4X66 - chains A and E of the 23 polymer chains in the assembly; structure by X-ray diffraction, 3.45 A resolution.

== Chain A ==
Molecule: 16S rRNA
Organism: Thermus thermophilus HB8
Sequence (1522 nucleotides; each row starts with the number of its first residue; note: 42 numbers in that range are skipped by the numbering (no residue carries them; nothing is unmodelled there); a row labelled like 190A-190L holds insertion residues (190A, then the next letters in order); numbering starts at 0):
     0 UUUGUUGGAG AGUUUGAUCC UGGCUCAGGG UGAACGCUGG CGGCGUGCCU AAGACAUGCA
    60 AGUCGUGCGG G
    73 CCGCGGGGUU UU
    88 ACUCCG
    95 UGGUC
   101 AGCGGCGGAC GGGUGAGUAA CGCGUGGGU
  129A G
   130 ACCUACCCGG AAGAGGGGGA CAACCCGGGG AAACUCGGGC UAAUCCCCCA UGUGGACCCG
   190 C
190A-190L CCCUUGGGGUGU
   191 GUCCAAAGGG CUUU
   216 GCCCGCUUCC GGAUGGGCCC GCGUCCCAUC AGCUAGUUGG UGGGGUAAUG GCCCACCAAG
   276 GCGACGACGG GUAGCCGGUC UGAGAGGAUG GCCGGCCACA GGGGCACUGA GACACGGGCC
   336 CCACUCCUAC GGGAGGCAGC AGUUAGGAAU CUUCCGCAAU GGGCGCAAGC CUGACGGAGC
   396 GACGCCGCUU GGAGGAAGAA GCCCUUCGGG GUGUAAACUC CUGAA
   442 CCCGGGACGA AACCCCCGAC GA
   474 GGGGACUGAC GGUACCGGG
   494 GUAAUAGCGC CGGCCAACUC CGUGCCAGCA GCCGCGGUAA UACGGAGGGC GCGAGCGUUA
   554 CCCGGAUUCA CUGGGCGUAA AGGGCGUGUA GGCGGCCUGG GGCGUCCCAU GUGAAAGACC
   614 ACGGCUCAAC CGUGGGGGAG CGUGGGAUAC GCUCAGGCUA GACGGUGGGA GAGGGUGGUG
   674 GAAUUCCCGG AGUAGCGGUG AAAUGCGCAG AUACCGGGAG GAACGCCGAU GGCGAAGGCA
   734 GCCACCUGGU CCACCCGUGA CGCUGAGGCG CGAAAGCGUG GGGAGCAAAC CGGAUUAGAU
   794 ACCCGGGUAG UCCACGCCCU AAACGAUGCG CGCUAGGUCU CUGGGUCU
   848 CCUGGGGGCC GAAGCUAACG CGUUAAGCGC GCCGCCUGGG GAGUACGGCC GCAAGGCUGA
   908 AACUCAAAGG AAUUGACGGG GGCCCGCACA AGCGGUGGAG CAUGUGGUUU AAUUCGAAGX
   968 AACGCGAAGA ACCUUACCAG GCCUUGACAU GCUAGG
 1003A G
  1004 AACCCGGGUG AAAGCCUGGG GUGCCCC
1030A-1030D GCGA
  1031 GGGGAGCCCU AGCACAGGUG CUGCAUGGCC GUCGUCAGCU CGUGCCGUGA GGUGUUGGGU
  1091 UAAGUCCCGC AACGAGCGCA ACCCCCGCCG UUAGUUGCCA GCGGUUCGGC CGGGCACUCU
  1151 AACGGGACUG CCCGCGAAA
  1171 GCGGGAGGAA GGAGGGGACG ACGUCUGGUC AGCAUGGCCC UUACGGCCUG GGCGACACAC
  1231 GUGCUACAAU GCCCACUACA AAGCGAUGCC ACCCGGCAAC GGGGAGCUAA UCGCAAAAAG
  1291 GUGGGCCCAG UUCGGAUUGG GGUCUGCAAC CCGACCCCAU GAAGCCGGAA UCGCUAGUAA
  1351 UCGCGGAUCA G
 1361A C
  1362 CAUGCCGCGG UGAAUACGUU CCCGGGCCUU GUACACACXG CCXGUXACGC CAUGGGAGCG
  1422 GGCUCUACCC GAAGUCGCCG GG
  1446 AGCCUACGGG
  1459 CAGGCGCCGA GGGUAGGGCC CGUGACUGGG GCGAAGUCGU AACAAGGUAG CUGUACCGGA
  1519 AGGUGCGGCU GGAUCCACUC CUUUCU
Not modelled in the structure: 0-4, 1534-1538
Modified positions: PSU (pseudouridine-5'-monophosphate) at position 516, 7MG (7N-methyl-8-hydroguanosine-5'-monophosphate) at position 527, M2G (N2-dimethylguanosine-5'-monophosphate) at position 966, 5MC (5-methylcytidine-5'-monophosphate) at position 967, 2MG (2N-methylguanosine-5'-monophosphate) at position 1207, 5MC (5-methylcytidine-5'-monophosphate) at position 1400, 4OC (4n,o2'-methylcytidine-5'-monophosphate) at position 1402, 5MC (5-methylcytidine-5'-monophosphate) at position 1404, 5MC (5-methylcytidine-5'-monophosphate) at position 1407, UR3 (3-methyluridine-5'-monophoshate) at position 1498, MA6 (6N-dimethyladenosine-5'-monophoshate) at position 1518, MA6 (6N-dimethyladenosine-5'-monophoshate) at position 1519, PSU (pseudouridine-5'-monophosphate) at position 1540, PSU (pseudouridine-5'-monophosphate) at position 1541
Differences from the reference sequence: conflict C1534 (A132811 in 55771382), A1535 (C132812 in 55771382)
Bound ions: Mg2+ site 1: U5, G6 (shared with 1 residue of chain D); Mg2+ site 2: U12, G22; K+ site 1 near U14 (its only coordinating residue here); Mg2+ site 3 near G21 (its only coordinating residue here); Mg2+ site 4 near G28 (its only coordinating residue here); Mg2+ site 5 near U37 (its only coordinating residue here); Mg2+ site 6: G46, G394; Mg2+ site 7 near C48 (its only coordinating residue here); Mg2+ site 8 near A53 (its only coordinating residue here); Mg2+ site 9: G61, U62; Mg2+ site 10: G70, U98; Mg2+ site 11: U83, C1543; 97 more Mg2+ sites not listed; 14 more K+ sites not listed
Ligand contacts:
  - paromomycin (PAR), molecule 1: G31, C47, C48, A50, A51, G52, A53, G113, U114, G115, A353, C355, A356, U358, U359, A360, G361, U365, C366
  - paromomycin (PAR), molecule 2: G567, G568, C569, G570, G575, G821, C862, U863, G874, C875, C879
  - paromomycin (PAR), molecule 3: G610, A611, C613, A614, A622, C623, C624, G625, U626
  - paromomycin (PAR), molecule 4: G661, G662, A663, G664, A665, G666, G667, U740, G741, G742, U743
  - paromomycin (PAR), molecule 5: U669, G670, G671, U672, G673, G714, A715, A716, C717, C805, C806
  - paromomycin (PAR), molecule 6: 5MC_1404, G1405, U1406, 5MC_1407, A1408, C1409, G1489, C1490, G1491, A1492, A1493, G1494, U1495, C1496

== Chain E ==
Protein: 30S ribosomal protein S5
Organism: Thermus thermophilus (strain HB8 / ATCC 27634 / DSM 579)
Reference sequence: Q5SHQ5 (RS5_THET8); numbering as in UniProt (aligned over 5-155)
Sequence (151 residues; numbered 5 to 155; the number before each row is that of its first residue):
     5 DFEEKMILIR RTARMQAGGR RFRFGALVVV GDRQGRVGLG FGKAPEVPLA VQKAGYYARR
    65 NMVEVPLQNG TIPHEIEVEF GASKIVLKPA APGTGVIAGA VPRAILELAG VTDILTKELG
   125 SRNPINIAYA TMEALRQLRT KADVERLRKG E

== Chain A / chain E interface ==
Pairs across the interface (80):
  G6(A) / Ala-94(E)  base contact
  G6(A) / Ala-95(E)  hydrogen bond to the base
  G6(A) / Thr-98(E)  hydrogen bond to the base
  G6(A) / Leu-119(E)  base contact
  G7(A) / Lys-92(E)  hydrogen bond to the base
  G7(A) / Ile-101(E)  phosphate contact
  G7(A) / Thr-120(E)  hydrogen bond to the sugar
  G7(A) / Lys-121(E)  base contact
  A8(A) / Ile-101(E)  phosphate contact
  A8(A) / Ala-102(E)  hydrogen bond to the sugar
  A8(A) / Gly-103(E)  sugar contact
  A8(A) / Thr-120(E)  sugar contact
  G9(A) / Lys-121(E)  salt bridge to the phosphate
  G9(A) / Glu-122(E)  hydrogen bond to the phosphate
  G9(A) / Arg-126(E)  sugar contact
  A10(A) / Arg-126(E)  phosphate contact
  G15(A) / Ala-17(E)  hydrogen bond to the base
  G15(A) / Arg-18(E)  base contact
  G15(A) / Met-19(E)  base contact
  G15(A) / Arg-24(E)  hydrogen bond to the sugar
  A16(A) / Thr-16(E)  sugar contact
  A16(A) / Ala-17(E)  hydrogen bond to the sugar
  U17(A) / Arg-14(E)  phosphate contact
  C18(A) / Arg-14(E)  salt bridge to the phosphate
  C18(A) / Asn-127(E)  hydrogen bond to the phosphate
  C18(A) / Asn-130(E)  phosphate contact
  C19(A) / Ala-86(E)  phosphate contact
  C19(A) / Ser-87(E)  phosphate contact
  C19(A) / Ser-125(E)  hydrogen bond to the phosphate
  C19(A) / Asn-127(E)  phosphate contact
  C19(A) / Asn-130(E)  hydrogen bond to the phosphate
  U20(A) / Ala-86(E)  phosphate contact
  G558(A) / Lys-121(E)  phosphate contact
  A559(A) / Lys-121(E)  salt bridge to the phosphate
  A559(A) / Arg-126(E)  salt bridge to the phosphate
  U560(A) / Leu-123(E)  sugar contact
  A864(A) / Gly-85(E)  phosphate contact
  U921(A) / Arg-18(E)  sugar contact
  U921(A) / Met-19(E)  hydrogen bond to the sugar
  G922(A) / Met-19(E)  sugar contact
  G922(A) / Gln-20(E)  sugar contact
  G922(A) / Ala-21(E)  phosphate contact
  A923(A) / Ala-21(E)  phosphate contact
  C1069(A) / Gln-20(E)  phosphate contact
  C1069(A) / Arg-25(E)  hydrogen bond to the phosphate
  U1070(A) / Arg-18(E)  salt bridge to the phosphate
  U1070(A) / Arg-25(E)  salt bridge to the phosphate
  C1071(A) / Arg-18(E)  salt bridge to the phosphate
  C1071(A) / Arg-27(E)  salt bridge to the phosphate
  C1071(A) / Pro-49(E)  sugar contact
  G1072(A) / Pro-49(E)  phosphate contact
  G1072(A) / Lys-57(E)  salt bridge to the phosphate
  U1073(A) / Lys-57(E)  salt bridge to the phosphate
  G1074(A) / Tyr-60(E)  phosphate contact
  G1074(A) / Tyr-61(E)  hydrogen bond to the phosphate
  G1077(A) / Lys-47(E)  hydrogen bond to the base
  U1078(A) / Phe-84(E)  sugar contact
  U1078(A) / Ile-129(E)  sugar contact
  U1078(A) / Asn-130(E)  hydrogen bond to the sugar
  U1078(A) / Tyr-133(E)  sugar contact
  G1079(A) / Arg-14(E)  hydrogen bond to the phosphate
  G1079(A) / Phe-45(E)  phosphate contact
  A1080(A) / Arg-14(E)  salt bridge to the phosphate
  A1080(A) / Thr-16(E)  hydrogen bond to the phosphate
  A1080(A) / Ala-17(E)  sugar contact
  A1080(A) / Phe-45(E)  phosphate contact
  A1080(A) / Lys-47(E)  phosphate contact
  G1081(A) / Thr-16(E)  hydrogen bond to the phosphate
  G1081(A) / Ala-17(E)  phosphate contact
  G1081(A) / Arg-18(E)  phosphate contact
  G1081(A) / Arg-27(E)  phosphate contact
  C1192(A) / Gln-20(E)  base contact
  C1192(A) / Arg-25(E)  hydrogen bond to the base
  G1193(A) / Arg-25(E)  sugar contact
  U1194(A) / Gly-22(E)  sugar contact
  A1396(A) / Met-19(E)  base contact
  C1397(A) / Arg-24(E)  salt bridge to the phosphate
  A1398(A) / Gln-20(E)  base contact
  A1398(A) / Gly-22(E)  base contact
  A1398(A) / Gly-23(E)  base contact
Other interface residues (no listed pair), chain A (37 interface residues in all): U5, U863
Other interface residues (no listed pair), chain E (43 interface residues in all): Glu-83, Arg-107, Gly-124

== Summary ==
Chain A and chain E form an interface of 37 and 43 residues respectively; the contacts include 21 hydrogen
bonds and 12 salt bridges. Among the polar pairs are G6(A)/Ala-95(E), G6(A)/Thr-98(E) and G7(A)/Lys-92(E).
Chain A binds 6 copies of paromomycin.
Here chain A is 16S rRNA (Thermus thermophilus HB8) and chain E is 30S ribosomal protein S5 (Thermus
thermophilus (strain HB8 / ATCC 27634 / DSM 579)). Entry 4X66 (Crystal Structure of 30S ribosomal subunit from
Thermus thermophilus) was determined by X-ray diffraction (same publication as 4X62, 4X64 and 4X65).
